PDB entry 6X36 | electron microscopy, 4.70 A resolution (low resolution: residue-level contacts below are approximate; hydrogen-bond / salt-bridge calls are withheld) | chains K and L of the 12 polymer chains in the assembly

== Chain K ==
Name: Ryanodine Receptor
Source organism: Sus scrofa
Chain sequence (3531 residues; each row starts with the number of its first residue; note: 1492 numbers in that range are skipped by the numbering (no residue carries them; nothing is unmodelled there); X marks 344 residues of unknown identity (built as UNK)):
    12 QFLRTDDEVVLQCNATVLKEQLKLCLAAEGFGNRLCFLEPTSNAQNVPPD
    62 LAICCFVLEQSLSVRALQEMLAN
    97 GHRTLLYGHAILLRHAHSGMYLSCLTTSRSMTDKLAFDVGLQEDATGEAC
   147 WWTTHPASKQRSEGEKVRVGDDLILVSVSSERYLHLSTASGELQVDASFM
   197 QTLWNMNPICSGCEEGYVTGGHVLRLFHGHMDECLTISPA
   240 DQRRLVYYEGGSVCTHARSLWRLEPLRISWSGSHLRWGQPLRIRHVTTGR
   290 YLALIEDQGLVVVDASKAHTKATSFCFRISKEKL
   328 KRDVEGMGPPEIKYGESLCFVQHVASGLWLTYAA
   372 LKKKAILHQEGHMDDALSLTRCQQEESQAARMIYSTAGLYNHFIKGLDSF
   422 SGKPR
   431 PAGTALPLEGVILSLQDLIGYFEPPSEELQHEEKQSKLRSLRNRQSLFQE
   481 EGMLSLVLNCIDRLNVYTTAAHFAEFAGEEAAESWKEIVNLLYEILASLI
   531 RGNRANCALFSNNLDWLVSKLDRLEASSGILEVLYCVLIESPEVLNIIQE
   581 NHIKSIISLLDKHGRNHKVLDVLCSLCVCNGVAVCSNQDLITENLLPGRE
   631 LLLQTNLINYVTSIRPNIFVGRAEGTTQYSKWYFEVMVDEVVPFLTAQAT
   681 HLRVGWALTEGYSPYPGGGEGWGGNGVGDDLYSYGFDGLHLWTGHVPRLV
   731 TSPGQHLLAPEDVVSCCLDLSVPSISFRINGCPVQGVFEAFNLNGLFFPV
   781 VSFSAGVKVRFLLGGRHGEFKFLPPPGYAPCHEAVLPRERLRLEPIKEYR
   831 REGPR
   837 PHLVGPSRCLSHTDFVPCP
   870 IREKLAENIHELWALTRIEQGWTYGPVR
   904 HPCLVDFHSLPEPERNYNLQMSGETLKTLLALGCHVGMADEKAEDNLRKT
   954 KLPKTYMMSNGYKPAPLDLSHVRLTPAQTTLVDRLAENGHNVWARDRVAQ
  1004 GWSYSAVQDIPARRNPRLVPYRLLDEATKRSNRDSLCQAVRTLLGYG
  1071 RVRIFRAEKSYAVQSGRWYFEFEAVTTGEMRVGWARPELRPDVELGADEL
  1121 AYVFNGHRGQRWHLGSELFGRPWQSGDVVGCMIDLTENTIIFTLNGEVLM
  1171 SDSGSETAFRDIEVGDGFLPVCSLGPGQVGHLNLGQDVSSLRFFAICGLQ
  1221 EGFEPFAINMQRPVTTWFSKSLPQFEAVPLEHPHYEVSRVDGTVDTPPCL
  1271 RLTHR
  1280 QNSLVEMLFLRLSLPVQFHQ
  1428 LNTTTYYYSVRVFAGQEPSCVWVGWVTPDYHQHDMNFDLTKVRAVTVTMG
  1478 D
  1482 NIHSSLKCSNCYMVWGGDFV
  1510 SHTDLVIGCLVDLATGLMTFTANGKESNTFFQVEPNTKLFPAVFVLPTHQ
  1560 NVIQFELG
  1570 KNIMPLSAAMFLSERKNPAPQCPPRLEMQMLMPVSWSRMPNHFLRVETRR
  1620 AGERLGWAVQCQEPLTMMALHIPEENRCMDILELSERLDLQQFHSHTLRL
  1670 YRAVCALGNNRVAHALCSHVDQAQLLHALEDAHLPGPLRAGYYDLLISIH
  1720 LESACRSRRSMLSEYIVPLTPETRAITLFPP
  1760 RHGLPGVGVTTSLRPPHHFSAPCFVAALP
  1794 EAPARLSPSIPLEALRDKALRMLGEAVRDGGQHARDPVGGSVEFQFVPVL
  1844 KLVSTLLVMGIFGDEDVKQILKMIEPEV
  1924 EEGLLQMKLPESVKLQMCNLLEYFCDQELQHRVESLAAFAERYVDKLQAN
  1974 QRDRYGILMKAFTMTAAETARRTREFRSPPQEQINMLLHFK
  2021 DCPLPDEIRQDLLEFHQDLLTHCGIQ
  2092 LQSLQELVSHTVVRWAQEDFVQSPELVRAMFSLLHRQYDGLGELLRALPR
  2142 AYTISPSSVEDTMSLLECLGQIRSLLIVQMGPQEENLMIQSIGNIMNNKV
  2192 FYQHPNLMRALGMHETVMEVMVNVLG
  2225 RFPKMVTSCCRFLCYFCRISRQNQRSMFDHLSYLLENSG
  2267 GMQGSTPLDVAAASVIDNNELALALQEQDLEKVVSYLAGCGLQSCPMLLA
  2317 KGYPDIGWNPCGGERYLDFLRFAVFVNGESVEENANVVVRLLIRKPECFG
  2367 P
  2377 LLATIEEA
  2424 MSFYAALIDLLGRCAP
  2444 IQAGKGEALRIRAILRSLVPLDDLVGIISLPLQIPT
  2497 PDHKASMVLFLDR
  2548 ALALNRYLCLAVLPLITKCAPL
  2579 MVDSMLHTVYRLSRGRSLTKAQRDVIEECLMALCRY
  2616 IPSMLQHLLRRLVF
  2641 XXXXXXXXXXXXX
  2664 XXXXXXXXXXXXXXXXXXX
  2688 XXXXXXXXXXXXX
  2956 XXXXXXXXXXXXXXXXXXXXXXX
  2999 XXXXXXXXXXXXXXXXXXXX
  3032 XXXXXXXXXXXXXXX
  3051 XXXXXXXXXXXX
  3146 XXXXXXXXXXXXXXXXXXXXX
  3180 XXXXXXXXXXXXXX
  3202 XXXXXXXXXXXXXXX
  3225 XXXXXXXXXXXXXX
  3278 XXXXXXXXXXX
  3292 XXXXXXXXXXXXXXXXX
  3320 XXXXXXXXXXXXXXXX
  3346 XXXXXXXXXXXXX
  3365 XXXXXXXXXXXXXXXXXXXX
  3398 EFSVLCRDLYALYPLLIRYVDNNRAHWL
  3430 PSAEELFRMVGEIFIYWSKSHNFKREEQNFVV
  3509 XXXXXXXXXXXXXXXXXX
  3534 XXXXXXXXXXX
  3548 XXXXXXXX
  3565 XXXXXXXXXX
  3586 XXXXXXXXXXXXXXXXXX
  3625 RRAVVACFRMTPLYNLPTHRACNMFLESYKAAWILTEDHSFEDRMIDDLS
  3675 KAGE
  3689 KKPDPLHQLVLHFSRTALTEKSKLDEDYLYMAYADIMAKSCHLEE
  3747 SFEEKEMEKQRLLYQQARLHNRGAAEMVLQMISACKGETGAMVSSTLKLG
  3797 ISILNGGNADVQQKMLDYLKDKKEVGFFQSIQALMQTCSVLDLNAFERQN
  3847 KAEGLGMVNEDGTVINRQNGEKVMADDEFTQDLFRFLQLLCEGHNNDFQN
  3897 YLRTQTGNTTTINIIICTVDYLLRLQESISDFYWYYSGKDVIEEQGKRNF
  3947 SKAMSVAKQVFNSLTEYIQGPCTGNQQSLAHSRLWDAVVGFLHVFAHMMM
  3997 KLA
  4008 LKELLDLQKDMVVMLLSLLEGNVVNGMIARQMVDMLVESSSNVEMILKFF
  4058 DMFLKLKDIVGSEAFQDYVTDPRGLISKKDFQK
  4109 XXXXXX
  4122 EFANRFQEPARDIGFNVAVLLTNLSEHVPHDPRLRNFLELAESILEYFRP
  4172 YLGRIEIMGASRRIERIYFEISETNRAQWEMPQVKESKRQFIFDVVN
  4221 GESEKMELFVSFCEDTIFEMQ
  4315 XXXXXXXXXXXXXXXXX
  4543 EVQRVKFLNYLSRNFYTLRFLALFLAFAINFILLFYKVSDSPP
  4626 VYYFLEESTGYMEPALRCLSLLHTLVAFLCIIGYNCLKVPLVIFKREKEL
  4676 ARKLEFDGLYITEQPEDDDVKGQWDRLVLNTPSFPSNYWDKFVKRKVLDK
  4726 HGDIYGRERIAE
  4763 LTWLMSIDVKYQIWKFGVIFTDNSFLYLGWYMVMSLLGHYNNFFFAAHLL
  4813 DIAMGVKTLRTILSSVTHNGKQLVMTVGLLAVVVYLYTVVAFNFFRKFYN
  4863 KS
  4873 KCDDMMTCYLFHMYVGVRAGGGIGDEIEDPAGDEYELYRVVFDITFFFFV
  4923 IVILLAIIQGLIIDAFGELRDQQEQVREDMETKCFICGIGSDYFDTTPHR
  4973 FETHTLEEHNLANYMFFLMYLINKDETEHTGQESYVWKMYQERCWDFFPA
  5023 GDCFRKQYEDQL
Disordered / not traced: 2616-2617

== Chain L ==
Name: Calmodulin-1
Source organism: Homo sapiens
UniProt: P0DP23 (CALM1_HUMAN); numbering as in UniProt (aligned over 1-148)
Chain sequence (148 residues; numbered 1 to 148; the number before each row is that of its first residue):
     1 MADQLTEEQIAEFKEAFSLFDKDGDGTITTKELGTVMRSLGQNPTEAELQ
    51 DMINEVDADGNGTIDFPEFLTMMARKMKDTDSEEEIREAFRVFDKDGNGY
   101 ISAAELRHVMTNLGEKLTDEEVDEMIREADIDGDGQVNYEEFVQMMTA
Disordered / not traced: 57-60, 128-138
UniProt features mapped onto this chain:
  - binding site (Ca(2+)): Asp-21, Asp-23, Asp-25, Thr-27, Glu-32, Asp-57, Asp-59, Asn-61, Thr-63, Glu-68, Asp-94, Asp-96, Asn-98, Tyr-100, Glu-105, Asp-130, Asp-132, Asp-134, Gln-136, Glu-141
  - modified residue: Ala-2 (N-acetylalanine), Lys-22 (N6-acetyllysine), Thr-45 (Phosphothreonine), Ser-82 (Phosphoserine), Lys-95 (N6-acetyllysine), Tyr-100 (Phosphotyrosine), Ser-102 (Phosphoserine), Thr-111 (Phosphothreonine), Lys-116 (N6,N6,N6-trimethyllysine), Tyr-139 (Phosphotyrosine)
  - cross-link: Lys-22 (Glycyl lysine isopeptide (Lys-Gly) (interchain with G-Cter in SUMO2))
  - natural variant: Asn-54 (N54I: In CPVT4), Phe-90 (F90L: In LQT14), Asn-98 (N98S: In CPVT4), Asp-130 (D130G: In LQT14), Glu-141 (E141G: In LQT14; E141V: In LQT14), Phe-142 (F142L: In LQT14)

== Interface between chain K and chain L ==
Contacting residue pairs - 19 pairs, chain K then chain L:
  Arg-2000(K) / Leu-113(L)
  Arg-2000(K) / Gly-114(L)
  Arg-2000(K) / Glu-115(L)
  Met-2187(K) / Pro-67(L)
  Asn-2188(K) / Lys-14(L)
  Asn-2188(K) / Phe-66(L)
  Lys-2190(K) / Ala-11(L)
  Tyr-2193(K) / Phe-66(L)
  Tyr-2193(K) / Leu-70(L)
  Arg-2235(K) / Asp-65(L)
  Arg-2235(K) / Pro-67(L)
  Tyr-2239(K) / Pro-67(L)
  Arg-2242(K) / Met-1(L)
  Ile-2243(K) / Ala-2(L)
  Arg-2245(K) / Met-1(L)
  Val-3629(K) / Val-143(L)
  Cys-3631(K) / Gly-114(L)
  Phe-3632(K) / Ala-89(L)
  Asp-3857(K) / Asp-3(L)
Other interface residues (no listed pair), chain K (18 interface residues in all): Asp-2283, Val-3628, Arg-3633, Val-3854
Other interface residues (no listed pair), chain L (15 interface residues in all): Glu-85

== Overview ==
Chain K and chain L form an interface of 18 and 15 residues respectively. From UniProt: 20 Ca2+-binding
residues on chain L.
Chain K is Ryanodine Receptor (Sus scrofa) and chain L is Calmodulin-1 (Homo sapiens); the structure, Pig
R615C RyR1 in complex with CaM, EGTA (class 3, closed), was determined by electron microscopy.
